2INP - chains B and D of the 7 polymer chains in the assembly; structure by X-ray diffraction, 2.30 A resolution.

Chain B:
Protein: Phenol hydroxylase component phN
Organism: Pseudomonas stutzeri
UniProt: Q84AQ2 (Q84AQ2_PSEST); residues 6-499 here = UniProt positions 6-499
Sequence (494 residues; numbered 6 to 499; the number before each row is that of its first residue):
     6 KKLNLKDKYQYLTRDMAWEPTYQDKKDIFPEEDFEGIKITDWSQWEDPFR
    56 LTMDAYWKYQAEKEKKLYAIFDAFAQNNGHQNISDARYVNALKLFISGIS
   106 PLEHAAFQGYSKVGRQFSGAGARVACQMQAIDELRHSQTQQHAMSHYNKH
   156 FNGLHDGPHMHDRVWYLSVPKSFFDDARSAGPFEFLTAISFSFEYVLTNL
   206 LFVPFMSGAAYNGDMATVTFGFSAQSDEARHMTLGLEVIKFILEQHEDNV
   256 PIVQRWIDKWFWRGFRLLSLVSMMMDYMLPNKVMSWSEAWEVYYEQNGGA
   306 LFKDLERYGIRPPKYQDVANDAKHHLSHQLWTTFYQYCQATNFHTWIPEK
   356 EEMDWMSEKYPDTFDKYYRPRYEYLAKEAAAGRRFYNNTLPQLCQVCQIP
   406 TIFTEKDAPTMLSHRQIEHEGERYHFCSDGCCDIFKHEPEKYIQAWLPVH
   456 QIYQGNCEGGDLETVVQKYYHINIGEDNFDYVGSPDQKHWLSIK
Not modelled in the structure: 499
Metal / ion sites: Fe ion site 1: Glu108, Glu138, His141; Fe ion site 2: Glu199, Glu233, His236; Zn2+: Cys399, Cys402, Cys432, Cys436
From the paper describing this entry:
  - specificity-determining residues: Leu107 (proposed by the authors, not directly observed)

Chain D:
Protein: Phenol hydroxylase component phL
Organism: Pseudomonas stutzeri
UniProt: Q84AQ4 (Q84AQ4_PSEST); residues 4-331 here = UniProt positions 4-331
Sequence (328 residues; numbered 4 to 331; the number before each row is that of its first residue):
     4 EIKTNSVEPIRHTYGHIARRFGDKPATRYQEASYDIEAKTNFHYRPQWDS
    54 EHTLNDPTRTAIRMEDWCAVSDPRQFYYGAYVGNRAKMQESAETSFGFCE
   104 KRNLLTRLSEETQKQLLRLLVPLRHVELGANMNNAKIAGDATATTVSQMH
   154 IYTGMDRLGIGQYLSRIALMIDGSTGAALDESKAYWMDDEMWQPMRKLVE
   204 DTLVVDDWFELTLVQNILIDGMMYPLVYDKMDQWFESQGAEDVSMLTEFM
   254 RDWYKESLRWTNAMMKAVAGESETNRELLQKWIDHWEPQAYEALKPLAEA
   304 SVGIDGLNEARAELSARLKKFELQSRGV

Chain B / chain D interface:
Contacting residue pairs (191; chain B residue first):
  Lys6(B) - Thr178(D)
  Lys7(B) - Gly176(D)
  Lys7(B) - Ser177(D)
  Leu8(B) - Leu172(D)  hydrophobic
  Leu8(B) - Ser177(D)  hydrogen bond (backbone-backbone)
  Leu8(B) - Thr178(D)
  Leu8(B) - Gly179(D)
  Tyr16(B) - Gly179(D)
  Tyr16(B) - Leu182(D)  hydrophobic
  Tyr16(B) - Asp183(D)  hydrogen bond
  Leu17(B) - Gln165(D)
  Leu17(B) - Ser168(D)
  Thr18(B) - Gln165(D)
  Asp20(B) - Arg127(D)  salt bridge
  Asp20(B) - His128(D)
  Asp20(B) - Leu182(D)
  Asp20(B) - Lys186(D)  salt bridge
  Met21(B) - Arg127(D)
  Met21(B) - His128(D)  hydrogen bond (backbone-side chain)
  Met21(B) - Leu131(D)
  Met21(B) - Leu161(D)  hydrophobic
  Met21(B) - Gly164(D)
  Met21(B) - Gln165(D)
  Ala22(B) - Leu131(D)  hydrophobic
  Ala22(B) - Lys186(D)  hydrogen bond (backbone-side chain)
  Trp23(B) - His128(D)
  Trp23(B) - Trp189(D)
  Trp23(B) - Met190(D)
  Trp23(B) - Arg199(D)
  Trp23(B) - Val202(D)  hydrophobic
  Trp23(B) - Glu203(D)  hydrogen bond
  Glu24(B) - Met190(D)
  Glu24(B) - Arg199(D)  hydrogen bond (backbone-side chain)
  Pro25(B) - Arg199(D)
  Pro25(B) - Glu203(D)
  Thr26(B) - Arg199(D)  hydrogen bond
  Thr26(B) - Glu203(D)  hydrogen bond (backbone-side chain)
  Tyr27(B) - Gln196(D)  hydrogen bond
  Tyr27(B) - Arg199(D)
  Tyr27(B) - Lys200(D)
  Tyr27(B) - Glu203(D)  hydrogen bond (backbone-side chain)
  Gln28(B) - Glu203(D)  hydrogen bond (backbone-side chain)
  Gln28(B) - Asp204(D)
  Gln28(B) - Val207(D)
  Asp32(B) - Val207(D)
  Phe34(B) - Met135(D)  hydrophobic
  Glu36(B) - Trp51(D)
  Thr57(B) - Gln165(D)
  Met58(B) - Met158(D)
  Met58(B) - Leu161(D)  hydrophobic
  Met58(B) - Gly162(D)
  Met58(B) - Gln165(D)
  Asp59(B) - Gln92(D)
  Asp59(B) - Glu96(D)
  Asp59(B) - Tyr166(D)
  Asp59(B) - Arg169(D)  salt bridge
  Tyr61(B) - Tyr81(D)  hydrogen bond
  Trp62(B) - Tyr84(D)  hydrogen bond
  Trp62(B) - Val85(D)
  Trp62(B) - Arg88(D)
  Trp62(B) - Ala89(D)
  Trp62(B) - Gln92(D)
  Trp62(B) - Asp159(D)
  Trp62(B) - Gly162(D)
  Trp62(B) - Phe252(D)  hydrophobic
  Lys63(B) - Ala89(D)
  Lys63(B) - Gln92(D)
  Lys63(B) - Glu93(D)
  Gln65(B) - Tyr81(D)  hydrogen bond
  Ala66(B) - Val85(D)
  Ala66(B) - Ala89(D)  hydrophobic
  Glu69(B) - Tyr81(D)
  Glu69(B) - Gly82(D)  hydrogen bond (side chain-backbone)
  Glu69(B) - Val85(D)
  Tyr73(B) - Arg31(D)
  Tyr73(B) - Tyr80(D)
  Phe76(B) - Arg31(D)
  Asp77(B) - Arg31(D)  salt bridge
  Gln81(B) - Thr7(D)
  Asn83(B) - Asn8(D)  hydrogen bond (side chain-backbone)
  Asn83(B) - Val10(D)
  Ile101(B) - Tyr17(D)
  His109(B) - Ile39(D)
  His109(B) - Glu40(D)
  His109(B) - Thr147(D)  hydrogen bond
  Phe112(B) - Ser150(D)
  Phe112(B) - Ile154(D)  hydrophobic
  Gln113(B) - Asn58(D)  hydrogen bond
  Ser116(B) - Ala138(D)
  Ser116(B) - Ala141(D)
  Ser116(B) - Gly142(D)
  Lys117(B) - Trp51(D)
  Gly119(B) - Ala138(D)
  Arg120(B) - Met135(D)
  Arg120(B) - Lys139(D)
  Arg120(B) - Leu206(D)  hydrogen bond (side chain-backbone)
  Arg128(B) - Met135(D)
  Val129(B) - Leu161(D)  hydrophobic
  Gln132(B) - Asn134(D)  hydrogen bond
  Gln132(B) - Ala138(D)
  Gln132(B) - Met158(D)
  Ile136(B) - Tyr81(D)
  Ile136(B) - Tyr84(D)  hydrophobic
  Ile136(B) - Tyr155(D)  hydrophobic
  Leu139(B) - Gln151(D)
  Leu139(B) - Ile154(D)  hydrophobic
  Leu139(B) - Tyr155(D)
  Arg140(B) - Tyr81(D)
  Ser142(B) - Ile39(D)
  Gln143(B) - Ala35(D)  hydrogen bond (side chain-backbone)
  Gln143(B) - Tyr80(D)
  Gln143(B) - Tyr81(D)  hydrogen bond (side chain-backbone)
  Gln143(B) - Gln151(D)
  Gln143(B) - Tyr155(D)
  Gln146(B) - Tyr17(D)  hydrogen bond (backbone-side chain)
  Gln146(B) - Glu34(D)
  Gln146(B) - Ile39(D)
  His147(B) - Arg31(D)  hydrogen bond (side chain-backbone)
  His147(B) - Ala35(D)
  His147(B) - Tyr80(D)
  Met149(B) - Tyr17(D)
  Ser150(B) - Tyr17(D)  hydrogen bond (backbone-side chain)
  Ser150(B) - Glu34(D)  hydrogen bond
  Asn153(B) - Arg14(D)  hydrogen bond (backbone-side chain)
  Asn153(B) - Thr16(D)
  Asn153(B) - Tyr17(D)  hydrogen bond (side chain-backbone)
  Lys154(B) - Pro12(D)
  Lys154(B) - Ile13(D)  hydrogen bond (backbone-backbone)
  Lys154(B) - Arg14(D)  hydrogen bond (backbone-backbone)
  Lys154(B) - His15(D)
  His155(B) - Val10(D)
  His155(B) - Glu11(D)
  His155(B) - Pro12(D)
  His155(B) - Ile13(D)
  Phe156(B) - Ile13(D)
  Phe156(B) - Arg14(D)  hydrogen bond (backbone-side chain)
  Asn157(B) - Ile13(D)
  Asn157(B) - Arg14(D)  hydrogen bond
  Leu159(B) - Tyr17(D)
  His160(B) - Arg14(D)
  His160(B) - Tyr17(D)
  His160(B) - Gly18(D)  hydrogen bond (backbone-backbone)
  Asp161(B) - His19(D)  salt bridge
  Asp161(B) - Arg22(D)  salt bridge
  Pro163(B) - His19(D)
  Pro163(B) - Asp38(D)
  Pro163(B) - Ile39(D)
  Asp167(B) - Ala41(D)
  Asp167(B) - Lys42(D)  hydrogen bond (side chain-backbone)
  Asp167(B) - Thr43(D)  hydrogen bond (side chain-backbone)
  Asp167(B) - Asn44(D)  hydrogen bond (backbone-side chain)
  Arg168(B) - Thr43(D)
  Arg168(B) - Asn44(D)
  Ser173(B) - His46(D)
  Lys176(B) - Ala41(D)
  Lys176(B) - Thr43(D)  hydrogen bond (side chain-backbone)
  Lys176(B) - Asn44(D)
  Lys176(B) - Phe45(D)
  Lys176(B) - His46(D)
  Ser177(B) - His46(D)
  Ser177(B) - Tyr47(D)
  Asp180(B) - Phe45(D)
  Asp180(B) - His46(D)  salt bridge
  Asp180(B) - Tyr47(D)
  Asp180(B) - Leu57(D)
  Asp181(B) - Tyr47(D)
  Arg183(B) - Trp51(D)  hydrogen bond (backbone-side chain)
  Arg183(B) - Leu57(D)
  Arg183(B) - Asn58(D)  hydrogen bond
  Ser184(B) - Tyr47(D)
  Ser184(B) - Arg48(D)
  Ser184(B) - Pro49(D)
  Ser184(B) - Gln50(D)  hydrogen bond (backbone-backbone)
  Ser184(B) - Trp51(D)  hydrogen bond (backbone-side chain)
  Ser184(B) - Leu57(D)
  Ala185(B) - Gln50(D)
  Ala185(B) - Trp51(D)  hydrogen bond (backbone-side chain)
  Arg268(B) - Tyr47(D)  hydrogen bond
  Gln403(B) - His46(D)  hydrogen bond
  Gln403(B) - Tyr47(D)
  Lys446(B) - Tyr47(D)
  Lys446(B) - Gln50(D)
  Tyr447(B) - Tyr47(D)  hydrophobic
  Gln449(B) - His46(D)
  Gln449(B) - Tyr47(D)
  Gln449(B) - Arg48(D)  hydrogen bond (side chain-backbone)
  Ala450(B) - His46(D)
  Trp451(B) - Asn44(D)  hydrogen bond
  Trp451(B) - His46(D)  hydrogen bond (backbone-side chain)
  Tyr474(B) - Asn44(D)  hydrogen bond
  His476(B) - Arg22(D)  hydrogen bond
Interface residues without a listed pair, chain B (91 interface residues in all): Lys13, Ile33, Phe39, His85, Gln86, Ala135, Asp137, Gly186, Val401, Glu443, His494
Interface residues without a listed pair, chain D (87 interface residues in all): Ser36, Gly86, Thr145

In short:
Chain B and chain D form an interface of 91 and 87 residues respectively; the contacts include 49 hydrogen
bonds and 7 salt bridges. Polar pairs include Asp20(B)-Arg127(D), Asp20(B)-Lys186(D) and Asp59(B)-Arg169(D).
The Fe ion site 1 is built by Glu108(B), Glu138(B) and His141(B). From the paper: the specificity determinant
Leu107(B).
Here chain B is Phenol hydroxylase component phN and chain D is Phenol hydroxylase component phL, both from
Pseudomonas stutzeri. Entry 2INP (Structure of the Phenol Hydroxylase-Regulatory Protein Complex) was
determined by X-ray diffraction (same publication as 2INN).
